PDB entry 7FC5 | X-ray diffraction, 2.89 A resolution | chains E and A

# Chain E
Molecule: Spike protein S1
From: Severe acute respiratory syndrome coronavirus 2
UniProt: P0DTC2 (SPIKE_SARS2); numbering as in UniProt (aligned over 333-529)
Chain sequence (197 residues; numbered 333 to 529; the number before each row is that of its first residue):
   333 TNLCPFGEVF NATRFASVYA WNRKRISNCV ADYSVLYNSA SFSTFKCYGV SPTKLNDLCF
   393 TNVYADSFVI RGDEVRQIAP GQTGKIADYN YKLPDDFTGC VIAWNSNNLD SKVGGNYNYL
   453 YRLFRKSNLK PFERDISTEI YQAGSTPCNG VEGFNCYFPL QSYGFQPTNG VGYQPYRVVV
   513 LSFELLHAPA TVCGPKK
Disordered / not traced: 333, 529
Disulfide bonds: Cys-336/Cys-361, Cys-379/Cys-432, Cys-391/Cys-525, Cys-480/Cys-488
Glycans and other covalent adducts: N-acetylglucosamine (NAG) linked to Asn-343
Swiss-Prot annotation at these positions:
  - region: Arg-403 to Asp-405 (Integrin-binding motif), Asn-448 to Phe-456 (Immunodominant HLA epitope recognized by the CD8+)
  - glycosylation: Asn-343 (N-linked (GlcNAc...) (complex) asparagine)
  - natural variant: Gly-339 (G339D: In strain: Omicron/BA.1, Omicron/BA.2 and 4 more; G339H: In strain: Omicron/BA.2.75, Omicron/XBB.1.5 and 1 more), Arg-346 (R346K: In strain: Mu/B.1.621; R346T: In strain: Omicron/BQ.1.1, Omicron/XBB.1.5 and 1 more), Leu-368 (L368I: In strain: Omicron/XBB.1.5, Omicron/EG.5.1), Ser-371 (S371F: In strain: Omicron/BA.2, Omicron/BA.2.12.1 and 6 more; S371L: In strain: Omicron/BA.1), Ser-373 (S373P: In strain: Omicron/BA.1, Omicron/BA.2 and 7 more), Ser-375 (S375F: In strain: Omicron/BA.1, Omicron/BA.2 and 7 more), Thr-376 (T376A: In strain: Omicron/BA.2, Omicron/BA.2.12.1 and 5 more), Asp-405 (D405N: In strain: Omicron/BA.2, Omicron/BA.2.12.1 and 6 more), Arg-408 (R408S: In strain: Omicron/BA.2, Omicron/BA.2.12.1 and 6 more), Lys-417 (K417N: In strain: Beta/B.1.351, Omicron/BA.1 and 8 more; K417T: In strain: Gamma/P.1), Asn-440 (N440K: In strain: Omicron/BA.1, Omicron/BA.2 and 7 more), Lys-444 (K444T: In strain: Omicron/BQ.1.1), 16 further natural variant entries in UniProt
  - mutagenesis: Asn-343 (N343Q: Reduced viral infectivity), Leu-452 (L452R: Increased resistance to neutralizing antibodies. Decreases HLA binding to NF9 epitope. Increased binding affinity to human ACE2), Tyr-453 (Y453F: Decreased HLA binding to NF9 epitope. Increased binding affinity to human ACE2), Ala-475 (A475V: Increased resistance to neutralizing antibodies), Val-483 (V483A: Increased resistance to neutralizing antibodies), Glu-484 (E484D: Increased replication in human TMEM106B overexpressing cells), Phe-490 (F490L: Increased resistance to neutralizing antibodies and human covalescent sera neutralization), Gln-493 (Q493N: Reduced host ACE2-binding affinity in vitro; Q493Y: Reduced host ACE2-binding affinity in vitro), Asn-501 (N501T: Reduced host ACE2-binding affinity in vitro; N501Y: Increased binding affinity to human ACE2), His-519 (H519P: Increased resistance to human covalescent sera neutralization)

# Chain A
Molecule: Angiotensin-converting enzyme
From: Equus caballus
Notes: EC 3.4.-.-
UniProt: F6V9L3 (F6V9L3_HORSE); residues 19-615 here = UniProt positions 19-615
Chain sequence (597 residues; row label = number of the first residue in the row):
    19 STTEDLAKTF LEKFNSEAEE LSHQSSLASW SYNTNITDEN VQKMNEAGAR WSAFYEEQCK
    79 LAKTYPLEEI QNLTVKRQLQ ALQQSGSSVL SADKSKRLNE ILNTMSTIYS TGKVCNPSNP
   139 QECLLLEPGL DAIMENSKDY NQRLWAWEGW RSEVGKQLRP LYEEYVVLKN EMARANNYED
   199 YGDYWRGDYE AEGPSGYDYS RDQLIEDVER TFAEIKPLYE HLHAYVRAKL MDTYPSHINP
   259 TGCLPAHLLG DMWGRFWTNL YSLTVPFGQK PNIDVTDAMV DQSWDAKRIF EEAEKFFVSV
   319 GLPNMTQGFW ENSMLTEPGD GRKVVCHPTA WDLGKGDFRI KMCTKVTMDD FLTAHHEMGH
   379 IQYDMAYAVQ PYLLRNGANE GFHEAVGEIM SLSAATPNHL KAIGLLPPDF YEDSETEINF
   439 LLKQALTIVG TLPFTYMLEK WRWMVFKGEI PKEEWMKKWW EMKREIVGVV EPVPHDETYC
   499 DPAALFHVAN DYSFIRYYTR TIYQFQFQEA LCQTAKHEGP LHKCDISNST EAGQKLLQML
   559 SLGKSEPWTL ALERIVGVKN MDVRPLLNYF EPLFTWLKDQ NKNSFVGWST NWSPYAD
Disordered / not traced: 615
Disulfide bonds: Cys-133/Cys-141, Cys-344/Cys-361, Cys-530/Cys-542
Glycans and other covalent adducts: N-acetylglucosamine (NAG) linked to Asn-53, Asn-90, Asn-322, Asn-546
Reported in the primary citation:
  - mutagenesis - H41Y: increased binding to SARS-CoV-2 Alpha
  - mutagenesis - H41Y: increased binding to Beta
  - mutagenesis - H41Y (320-fold): increased binding to Gamma

# Chain E / chain A interface
Pairs across the interface (38):
  Lys-417(E) with Glu-30(A), salt bridge
  Gly-446(E) with Gln-42(A), hydrogen bond (backbone-side chain)
  Tyr-449(E) with Glu-38(A), hydrogen bond; Gln-42(A), hydrogen bond
  Tyr-453(E) with Ser-34(A)
  Leu-455(E) with Lys-31(A); Ser-34(A)
  Phe-456(E) with Thr-27(A); Glu-30(A); Lys-31(A)
  Ala-475(E) with Leu-24(A)
  Gly-476(E) with Leu-24(A)
  Phe-486(E) with Thr-82(A); Tyr-83(A)
  Asn-487(E) with Leu-24(A); Tyr-83(A), hydrogen bond
  Tyr-489(E) with Thr-27(A); Phe-28(A); Tyr-83(A)
  Gln-493(E) with Lys-31(A), hydrogen bond; Ser-34(A), hydrogen bond; Glu-35(A), hydrogen bond
  Gly-496(E) with Glu-38(A); Lys-353(A), hydrogen bond (backbone-side chain)
  Gln-498(E) with Glu-38(A), hydrogen bond; Gln-42(A), hydrogen bond; Leu-45(A); Lys-353(A)
  Thr-500(E) with Asn-330(A); Asp-355(A), hydrogen bond; Arg-357(A), hydrogen bond
  Asn-501(E) with His-41(A), hydrogen bond; Lys-353(A)
  Gly-502(E) with Lys-353(A), hydrogen bond (backbone-backbone); Gly-354(A)
  Tyr-505(E) with Glu-37(A), hydrogen bond; Lys-353(A); Arg-393(A), hydrogen bond
Also at the interface, not in a pair above, chain E (20 interface residues in all): Tyr-473, Glu-484
Also at the interface, not in a pair above, chain A (21 interface residues in all): Ser-19
The authors on this interface:
  - residue pairs: Lys-417(E)/Glu-30(A) (salt bridge), Tyr-449(E)/Glu-38(A) (hydrogen bond), Leu-455(E)/Lys-31(A), Gln-493(E)/Lys-31(A), Gln-498(E)/Glu-38(A) (hydrogen bond), Asn-501(E)/His-41(A)
  - interface residues, chain E: Lys-417(E)
  - interface residues, chain A: Asp-350(A)

# Overview
20 residues of chain E and 21 residues of chain A are in contact; the contacts include 16 hydrogen bonds and 1
salt bridge. Polar pairs include Lys-417(E)/Glu-30(A), Gly-446(E)/Gln-42(A) and Tyr-449(E)/Glu-38(A). The
authors report a salt bridge between Lys-417(E) and Glu-30(A); hydrogen bonds between Tyr-449(E) and Glu-38(A)
and Gln-498(E) and Glu-38(A); contacts between Leu-455(E) and Lys-31(A), Gln-493(E) and Lys-31(A) and
Asn-501(E) and His-41(A). From the paper: H41Y of chain A increases binding to SARS-CoV-2 Alpha; interface
residues Lys-417(E) and Asp-350(A).
Here chain E is Spike protein S1 (Severe acute respiratory syndrome coronavirus 2) and chain A is
Angiotensin-converting enzyme (Equus caballus). Entry 7FC5 (Crystal structure of SARS-CoV-2 RBD and horse
ACE2) was determined by X-ray diffraction together with 7FC6 and 7FC3 from the same study.
